Entry 8F86 (electron microscopy, 3.10 A resolution); this record covers chains B and J of the 11 polymer chains in the assembly.

== Chain B ==
Protein: Histone H4
Organism: Xenopus laevis
UniProt: P62799 (H4_XENLA); residues 1-102 here correspond to UniProt positions 2-103 (UniProt number = residue number + 1)
Amino-acid sequence (102 residues; each row starts with the number of its first residue):
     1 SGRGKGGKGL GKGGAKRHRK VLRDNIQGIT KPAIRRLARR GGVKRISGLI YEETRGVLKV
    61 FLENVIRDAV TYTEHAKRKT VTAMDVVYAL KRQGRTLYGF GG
Not modelled in the structure: 1-19
Swiss-Prot annotation at these positions:
  - DNA-binding region: Lys16 to Lys20
  - modified residue: Ser1 (N-acetylserine), Arg3 (Asymmetric dimethylarginine), Lys5 (N6-(2-hydroxyisobutyryl)lysine), Lys8 (N6-(2-hydroxyisobutyryl)lysine), Lys12 (N6-(2-hydroxyisobutyryl)lysine), Lys16 (N6-(2-hydroxyisobutyryl)lysine), Lys20 (N6,N6,N6-trimethyllysine), Lys31 (N6-(2-hydroxyisobutyryl)lysine), Lys44 (N6-(2-hydroxyisobutyryl)lysine), Ser47 (Phosphoserine), Tyr51 (Phosphotyrosine), Lys59 (N6-(2-hydroxyisobutyryl)lysine), Lys77 (N6-(2-hydroxyisobutyryl)lysine), Lys79 (N6-(2-hydroxyisobutyryl)lysine), Tyr88 (Phosphotyrosine), Lys91 (N6-(2-hydroxyisobutyryl)lysine)
  - cross-link (Glycyl lysine isopeptide (Lys-Gly)): Lys31 (interchain with G-Cter in UFM1), Lys91 (interchain with G-Cter in ubiquitin)

== Chain J ==
Molecule: 185-nt DNA strand
Organism: synthetic construct
Sequence (185 nucleotides; row label = number of the first residue in the row; numbers below 1 keep their minus sign (DA-92 is residue -92)):
   -92 ATCCCTATAC GCGGCCGCCC TGGAGAATCC CGGTGCCGAG GCCGCTCAAT TGGTCGTAGA
   -32 CAGCTCTAGC ACCGCTTAAA CGCACGTACG CGCTGTCCCC CGCGTTTTAA CCGCCAAGGG
    28 GATTACTCCC TAGTCTCCAG GCACGTGTCA GATATATACA TCCTGTGCAT GTATTGAACA
    88 GCGAT
Not modelled in the structure: -92 to -73, 76-92

== Interface between chain B and chain J ==
Pairs across the interface - 10 pairs, chain B then chain J:
  Arg45(B) - DC7(J)  phosphate contact
  Arg45(B) - DC8(J)  phosphate contact
  Ile46(B) - DC7(J)  phosphate contact
  Ile46(B) - DC8(J)  hydrogen bond to the phosphate
  Ser47(B) - DC7(J)  hydrogen bond to the phosphate
  Gly48(B) - DC7(J)  hydrogen bond to the phosphate
  Arg78(B) - DG28(J)  phosphate contact
  Lys79(B) - DG27(J)  phosphate contact
  Lys79(B) - DG28(J)  hydrogen bond to the phosphate
  Thr80(B) - DG28(J)  hydrogen bond to the phosphate
Other interface residues (no listed pair), chain B (11 interface residues in all): Arg35, Arg39, Lys44, Tyr51
Other interface residues (no listed pair), chain J (5 interface residues in all): DG9

== In short ==
11 residues of chain B face 5 of chain J across their interface, with 5 hydrogen bonds. Among the polar pairs
are Ile46(B)-DC8(J), Ser47(B)-DC7(J) and Gly48(B)-DC7(J). From UniProt: a DNA-binding region on chain B.
Chain B is Histone H4 (Xenopus laevis) and chain J is a 185-nt DNA strand (synthetic construct); the
structure, SIRT6 bound to an H3K9Ac nucleosome, was determined by electron microscopy.
